9UA9 - chains H and A of the 9 polymer chains in the assembly; structure by electron microscopy, 1.99 A resolution.

[Chain H]
Name: 1D6 vh
Sequence (125 residues; each row starts with the number of its first residue):
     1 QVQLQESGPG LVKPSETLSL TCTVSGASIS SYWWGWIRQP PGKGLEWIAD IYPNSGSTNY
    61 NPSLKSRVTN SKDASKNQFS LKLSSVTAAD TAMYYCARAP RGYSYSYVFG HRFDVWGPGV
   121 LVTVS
Disulfide bonds: Cys22-Cys96

[Chain A]
Name: Fusion glycoprotein F0
Source organism: Henipavirus nipahense
UniProtKB: Q9IH63 (FUS_NIPAV); numbering as in UniProt (aligned over 27-476)
Sequence (450 residues; numbered 27 to 476; the number before each row is that of its first residue):
    27 ILHYEKLSKI GLVKGVTRKY KIKSNPLTKD IVIKMIPNVS NMSQCTGSVM ENYKTRLNGI
    87 LTPIKGALEI YKNNTHDLVG DVRLAGVIMA GVAIGIATAA QITAGVALYE AMKNADNINK
   147 LKSSIESTNE AVVKLQETAE KTVYVLTALQ DYINTNLVPT IDKISCKQTE LSLDLALSKY
   207 LSDLLFVFGP NLQDPVSNSM TIQAISQAFG GNYETLLRTL GYATEDFDDL LESDSITGQI
   267 IYVDLSSYYI IVRVYFPILT EIQQAYIQEL LPVSFNNDNS EWISIVPNFI LVRNTLISNI
   327 EIGFCLITKR SVICNQDYAT PMTNNMRECL TGSTEKCPRE LVVSSHVPRF ALSNGVLFAN
   387 CISVTCQCQT TGRAISQSGE QTLLMIDNTT CPTAVLGNVI ISLGKYLGSV NYNSEGIAIG
   447 PPVFTDKVDI SSQISSMNQS LQQSKDYIKE
Not modelled in the structure: 105-111
Curated features (UniProtKB/Swiss-Prot):
  - region: Leu110 to Leu134 (Fusion peptide)
  - site: Arg109, Leu110 (Cleavage)
  - glycosylation (N-linked (GlcNAc...) asparagine): Asn64, Asn67, Asn99, Asn414, Asn464
Disulfide bonds: Cys331-Cys340, Cys355-Cys363, Cys387-Cys392
Covalent attachments: N-acetylglucosamine (NAG) linked to Asn67, Asn99, Asn414, Asn464
Small-molecule neighbours: N-acetylglucosamine (NAG; 2-acetamido-2-deoxy-beta-D-glucopyranose): Gln459, Ser462, Met463
What the authors report for this chain:
  - mutagenesis - R244A: unchanged binding to 1D6
  - post-translational modification sites: Asn67

[How chain H and chain A interact]
Contacting residue pairs - 15 pairs, chain H then chain A:
  Trp33(H) - Gln70(A)  hydrogen bond (side chain-backbone)
  Tyr52(H) - Ser69(A)  hydrogen bond (side chain-backbone)
  Tyr52(H) - Gln70(A)
  Asn54(H) - Ser69(A)  hydrogen bond
  Ser55(H) - Gln70(A)
  Ser57(H) - Gln70(A)
  Arg101(H) - Gly73(A)
  Gly102(H) - Glu196(A)
  Tyr103(H) - Ser74(A)  hydrogen bond (backbone-side chain)
  Tyr103(H) - Lys193(A)
  Tyr103(H) - Glu196(A)  hydrogen bond (backbone-side chain)
  Tyr107(H) - Asp200(A)  hydrogen bond
  Tyr107(H) - Ser204(A)
  Phe109(H) - Lys193(A)
  Phe109(H) - Glu196(A)
Also at the interface, not in a pair above, chain H (11 interface residues in all): Tyr105
Also at the interface, not in a pair above, chain A (10 interface residues in all): Asn78, Leu197
The authors on this interface:
  - interface residues, chain A: Asp200(A)

[In short]
11 residues of chain H and 10 residues of chain A are in contact; the contacts include 6 hydrogen bonds. Polar
contacts include Trp33(H)-Gln70(A), Tyr52(H)-Ser69(A) and Asn54(H)-Ser69(A). Chain A binds
N-acetylglucosamine. Covalently linked N-acetylglucosamine: at Asn67(A), Asn99(A), Asn414(A) and Asn464(A).
From the paper: R244A of chain A leaves binding to 1D6 unchanged; the interface residue Asp200(A).
Chain H is 1D6 vh and chain A is Fusion glycoprotein F0 (Henipavirus nipahense); the structure, Nipah virus
fusion glycoprotein in complex with a broadly neutralizing antibody 1D6, was determined by electron
microscopy.
